8CXI - chains A and D of the 10 polymer chains in the assembly; structure by electron microscopy, 3.40 A resolution.

Chain A:
Protein: Ankyrin repeat family A protein 2, Envelope E protein
From: Zika virus
Reference sequence: chimeric construct of Q9H9E1, A0A142DS37: residues -134 to 0 from Q9H9E1 (ANRA2_HUMAN) positions 1-135 (UniProt number = residue number + 135); residues 1-504 from A0A142DS37 positions 291-794 (UniProt number = residue number + 290)
Chain sequence (639 residues; row label = number of the first residue in the row; numbers below 1 keep their minus sign (Met-134 is residue -134)):
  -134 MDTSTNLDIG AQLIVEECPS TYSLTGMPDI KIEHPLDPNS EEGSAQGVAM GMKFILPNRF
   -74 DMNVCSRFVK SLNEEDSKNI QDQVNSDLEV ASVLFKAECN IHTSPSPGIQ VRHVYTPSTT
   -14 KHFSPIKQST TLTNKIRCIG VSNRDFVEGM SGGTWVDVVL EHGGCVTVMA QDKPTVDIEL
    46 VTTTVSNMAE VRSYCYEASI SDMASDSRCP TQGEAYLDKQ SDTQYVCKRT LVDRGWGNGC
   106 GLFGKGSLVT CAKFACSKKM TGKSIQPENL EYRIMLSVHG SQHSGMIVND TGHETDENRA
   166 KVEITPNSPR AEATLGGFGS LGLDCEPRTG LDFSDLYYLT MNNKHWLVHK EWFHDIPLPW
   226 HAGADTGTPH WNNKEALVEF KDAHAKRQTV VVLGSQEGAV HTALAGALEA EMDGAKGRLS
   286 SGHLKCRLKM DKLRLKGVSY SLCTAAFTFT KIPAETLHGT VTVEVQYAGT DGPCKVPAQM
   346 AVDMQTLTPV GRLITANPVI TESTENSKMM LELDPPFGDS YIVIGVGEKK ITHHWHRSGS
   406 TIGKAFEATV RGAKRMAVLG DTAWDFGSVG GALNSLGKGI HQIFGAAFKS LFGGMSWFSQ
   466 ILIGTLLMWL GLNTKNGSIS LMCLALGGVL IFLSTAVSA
Disordered / not traced: -134 to 0, 502-504
Disulfide bonds: Cys3-Cys30, Cys74-Cys105, Cys92-Cys116, Cys190-Cys291, Cys308-Cys339
Covalent attachments: glycan linked to Asn154

Chain D:
Protein: Membrane M protein
From: Zika virus
Reference sequence: A0A1S6LXE0 (A0A1S6LXE0_ZIKV); residues -214 to 3208 here correspond to UniProt positions 1-3423 (UniProt number = residue number + 215)
Chain sequence (3423 residues; numbered -214 to 3208; the number before each row is that of its first residue; numbers below 1 keep their minus sign (Met-214 is residue -214)):
  -214 MKNPKKKSGG FRIVNMLKRG VARVSPFGGL KRLPAGLLLG HGPIRMVLAI LAFLRFTAIK
  -154 PSLGLINRWG SVGKKEAMEI IKKFKKDLAA MLRIINARKE KKRRGADTSV GIVGLLLTTA
   -94 MAAEVTRRGS AYYMYLDRND AGEAISFPTT LGMNKCYIQI MDLGHMCDAT MSYECPMLDE
   -34 GVEPDDVDCW CNTTSTWVVY GTCHHKKGEA RRSRRAVTLP SHSTRKLQTR SQTWLESREY
    26 TKHLIRVENW IFRNPGFALA AAAIAWLLGS STSQKVIYLV MILLIAPAYS IRCIGVSNRD
    86 FVEGMSGGTW VDVVLEHGGC VTVMAQDKPT VDIELVTTTV SNMAEVRSYC YEASISDMAS
   146 DSRCPTQGEA YLDKQSDTQY VCKRTLVDRG WGNGCGLFGK GSLVTCAKFA CSKKMTGKSI
   206 QPENLEYRIM LSVHGSQHSG MIVNDTGHET DENRAKVEIT PNSPRAEATL GGFGSLGLDC
   266 EPRTGLDFSD LYYLTMNNKH WLVHKEWFHD IPLPWHAGAD TGTPHWNNKE ALVEFKDAHA
   326 KRQTVVVLGS QEGAVHTALA GALEAEMDGA KGRLSSGHLK CRLKMDKLRL KGVSYSLCTA
   386 AFTFTKIPAE TLHGTVTVEV QYAGTDGPCK VPAQMAVDMQ TLTPVGRLIT ANPVITESTE
   446 NSKMMLELDP PFGDSYIVIG VGEKKITHHW HRSGSTIGKA FEATVRGAKR MAVLGDTAWD
   506 FGSVGGALNS LGKGIHQIFG AAFKSLFGGM SWFSQILIGT LLMWLGLNTK NGSISLMCLA
   566 LGGVLIFLST AVSADVGCSV DFSKKETRCG TGVFVYNDVE AWRDRYKYHP DSPRRLAAAV
   626 KQAWEDGICG ISSVSRMENI MWRSVEGELN AILEENGVQL TVVVGSVKNP MWRGPQRLPV
   686 PVNELPHGWK AWGKSYFVRA AKTNNSFVVD GDTLKECPLK HRAWNSFLVE DHGFGVFHTS
   746 VWLKVREDYS LECDPAVIGT AVKGKEAVHS DLGYWIESEK NDTWRLKRAH LIEMKTCEWP
   806 KSHTLWTDGI EESDLIIPKS LAGPLSHHNT REGYRTQMKG PWHSEELEIR FEECPGTKVH
   866 VEETCGTRGP SLRSTTASGR VIEEWCCREC TMPPLSFRAK DGCWYGMEIR PRKEPESNLV
   926 RSMVTAGSTD HMDHFSLGVL VILLMVQEGL KKRMTTKIII STSMAVLVAM ILGGFSMSDL
   986 AKLAILMGAT FAEMNTGGDV AHLALIAAFK VRPALLVSFI FRANWTPRES MLLALASCLL
  1046 QTAISALEGD LMVLINGFAL AWLAIRAMVV PRTDNITLAI LAALTPLARG TLLVAWRAGL
  1106 ATCGGFMLLS LKGKGSVKKN LPFVMALGLT AVRLVDPINV VGLLLLTRSG KRSWPPSEVL
  1166 TAVGLICALA GGFAKADIEM AGPMAAVGLL IVSYVVSGKS VDMYIERAGD ITWEKDAEVT
  1226 GNSPRLDVAL DESGDFSLVE DDGPPMREII LKVVLMTICG MNPIAIPFAA GAWYVYVKTG
  1286 KRSGALWDVP APKEVKKGET TDGVYRVMTR RLLGSTQVGV GVMQEGVFHT MWHVTKGSAL
  1346 RSGEGRLDPY WGDVKQDLVS YCGPWKLDAA WDGHSEVQLL AVPPGERARN IQTLPGIFKT
  1406 KDGDIGAVAL DYPAGTSGSP ILDKCGRVIG LYGNGVVIKN GSYVSAITQG RREEETPVEC
  1466 FEPSMLKKKQ LTVLDLHPGA GKTRRVLPEI VREAIKTRLR TVILAPTRVV AAEMEEALRG
  1526 LPVRYMTTAV NVTHSGTEIV DLMCHATFTS RLLQPIRVPN YNLYIMDEAH FTDPSSIAAR
  1586 GYISTRVEMG EAAAIFMTAT PPGTRDAFPD SNSPIMDTEV EVPERAWSSG FDWVTDHSGK
  1646 TVWFVPSVRN GNEIAACLTK AGKRVIQLSR KTFETEFQKT KHQEWDFVVT TDISEMGANF
  1706 KADRVIDSRR CLKPVILDGE RVILAGPMPV THASAAQRRG RIGRNPNKPG DEYLYGGGCA
  1766 ETDEDHAHWL EARMLLDNIY LQDGLIASLY RPEADKVAAI EGEFKLRTEQ RKTFVELMKR
  1826 GDLPVWLAYQ VASAGITYTD RRWCFDGTTN NTIMEDSVPA EVWTRHGEKR VLKPRWMDAR
  1886 VCSDHAALKS FKEFAAGKRG AAFGVMEALG TLPGHMTERF QEAIDNLAVL MRAETGSRPY
  1946 KAAAAQLPET LETIMLLGLL GTVSLGIFFV LMRNKGIGKM GFGMVTLGAS AWLMWLSEIE
  2006 PARIACVLIV VFLLLVVLIP EPEKQRSPQD NQMAIIIMVA VGLLGLITAN ELGWLERTKS
  2066 DLSHLMGRRE EGATIGFSMD IDLRPASAWA IYAALTTFIT PAVQHAVTTS YNNYSLMAMA
  2126 TQAGVLFGMG KGMPFYAWDF GVPLLMMGCY SQLTPLTLIV AIILLVAHYM YLIPGLQAAA
  2186 ARAAQKRTAA GIMKNPVVDG IVVTDIDTMT IDPQVEKKMG QVLLIAVAVS SAILSRTAWG
  2246 WGEAGALITA ATSTLWEGSP NKYWNSSTAT SLCNIFRGSY LAGASLIYTV TRNAGLVKRR
  2306 GGGTGETLGE KWKARLNQMS ALEFYSYKKS GITEVCREEA RRALKDGVAT GGHAVSRGSA
  2366 KLRWLVERGY LQPYGKVIDL GCGRGGWSYY AATIRKVQEV KGYTKGGPGH EEPVLVQSYG
  2426 WNIVRLKSGV DVFHMAAEPC DTLLCDIGES SSSPEVEEAR TLRVLSMVGD WLEKRPGAFC
  2486 IKVLCPYTST MMETLERLQR RYGGGLVRVP LSRNSTHEMY WVSGAKSNTI KSVSTTSQLL
  2546 LGRMDGPRRP VKYEEDVNLG SGTRAVVSCA EAPNMKIIGN RIERIRSEHA ETWFFDENHP
  2606 YRTWAYHGSY EAPTQGSASS LINGVVRLLS KPWDVVTGVT GIAMTDTTPY GQQRVFKEKV
  2666 DTRVPDPQEG TRQVMSMVSS WLWKELGKHK RPRVCTKEEF INKVRSNAAL GAIFEEEKEW
  2726 KTAVEAVNDP RFWALVDKER EHHLRGECQS CVYNMMGKRE KKQGEFGKAK GSRAIWYMWL
  2786 GARFLEFEAL GFLNEDHWMG RENSGGGVEG LGLQRLGYVL EEMSRIPGGR MYADDTAGWD
  2846 TRISRFDLEN EALITNQMEK GHRALALAII KYTYQNKVVK VLRPAEKGKT VMDIISRQDQ
  2906 RGSGQVVTYA LNTFTNLVVQ LIRNMEAEEV LEMQDLWLLR RSEKVTNWLQ SNGWDRLKRM
  2966 AVSGDDCVVK PIDDRFAHAL RFLNDMGKVR KDTQEWKPST GWDNWEEVPF CSHHFNKLHL
  3026 KDGRSIVVPC RHQDELIGRA RVSPGAGWSI RETACLAKSY AQMWQLLYFH RRDLRLMANA
  3086 ICSSVPVDWV PTGRTTWSIH GKGEWMTTED MLVVWNRVWI EENDHMEDKT LVTKWTDIPY
  3146 LGKREDLWCG SLIGHRPRTT WAENIKNTVN MVRRIIGDEE KYMDYLSTQV RYLGEEGSTP
  3206 GVL
Disordered / not traced: -214 to 0, 76-3208

Interface between chain A and chain D:
Pairs across the interface (49):
  Asn8(A) - Arg15(D)
  Glu26(A) - Arg15(D)  salt bridge
  Trp211(A) - Trp19(D)
  Leu212(A) - Leu12(D)
  His214(A) - His7(D)
  His214(A) - Arg10(D)
  Glu216(A) - Arg10(D)  salt bridge
  Trp217(A) - Pro5(D)  hydrogen bond (side chain-backbone)
  Trp217(A) - Ser6(D)
  Trp217(A) - His7(D)
  Asp220(A) - Pro5(D)
  Ile221(A) - Leu4(D)  hydrophobic
  Pro222(A) - Ala1(D)  hydrogen bond (backbone-backbone)
  Pro222(A) - Thr3(D)
  Pro222(A) - Leu4(D)
  Leu223(A) - Ala1(D)
  Ala241(A) - Ala1(D)  hydrogen bond (backbone-backbone)
  Gln261(A) - Ala1(D)
  Gln261(A) - Leu4(D)
  Ala264(A) - Leu4(D)  hydrophobic
  His266(A) - Trp19(D)  hydrogen bond (backbone-side chain)
  Ala268(A) - Ser6(D)
  Ala268(A) - His7(D)  hydrogen bond (backbone-backbone)
  Leu269(A) - Trp19(D)
  Ala270(A) - His7(D)
  Ala270(A) - Ser8(D)  hydrogen bond (backbone-backbone)
  Gly271(A) - His7(D)
  Gly271(A) - Lys11(D)
  Gly271(A) - Leu12(D)  hydrogen bond (backbone-backbone)
  Gly271(A) - Thr18(D)
  Ala272(A) - His7(D)
  Ala272(A) - Trp19(D)  hydrogen bond (backbone-backbone)
  Leu273(A) - Leu12(D)  hydrophobic
  Leu273(A) - Thr14(D)
  Glu274(A) - Trp19(D)
  Ser286(A) - Thr14(D)
  Ser286(A) - Ser16(D)
  Gly287(A) - Thr14(D)
  Lys419(A) - Arg15(D)
  Arg420(A) - Arg15(D)
  Val423(A) - Arg15(D)
  Gly459(A) - Thr9(D)
  Ser461(A) - Ser8(D)
  Trp462(A) - Tyr25(D)  hydrophobic
  Phe463(A) - Leu29(D)  hydrophobic
  Leu467(A) - Leu69(D)  hydrophobic
  Leu471(A) - Ile62(D)  hydrophobic
  Trp474(A) - Ser58(D)
  Ala501(A) - Glu21(D)
Other interface residues (no listed pair), chain A (42 interface residues in all): Gly28, Leu201, Val213, Leu242, Ala422, Gly458, Met460
Other interface residues (no listed pair), chain D (27 interface residues in all): Gln13, Gln17, Leu20, Glu24, His28

In short:
The interface between chain A and chain D involves 42 residues on one side and 27 on the other, with 8
hydrogen bonds and 2 salt bridges. Among the polar pairs are Glu26(A)-Arg15(D), Glu216(A)-Arg10(D) and
Trp217(A)-Pro5(D).
Chain A is Ankyrin repeat family A protein 2, Envelope E protein and chain D is Membrane M protein, both from
Zika virus; the structure, Structures of Zika Virus in Complex with Antibodies Targeting E Dimer Epitopes and
Basis for Neutralization ..., was determined by electron microscopy.
